7V69 - chains A and B of the 5 polymer chains in the assembly; structure by electron microscopy, 3.40 A resolution.

Chain A:
Protein: Guanine nucleotide-binding protein G(i) subunit alpha-1
Organism: Homo sapiens
UniProtKB: P63096 (GNAI1_HUMAN); numbering as in UniProt (aligned over 1-354)
Chain sequence (356 residues; row label = number of the first residue in the row; numbers below 1 keep their minus sign (Gly-1 is residue -1)):
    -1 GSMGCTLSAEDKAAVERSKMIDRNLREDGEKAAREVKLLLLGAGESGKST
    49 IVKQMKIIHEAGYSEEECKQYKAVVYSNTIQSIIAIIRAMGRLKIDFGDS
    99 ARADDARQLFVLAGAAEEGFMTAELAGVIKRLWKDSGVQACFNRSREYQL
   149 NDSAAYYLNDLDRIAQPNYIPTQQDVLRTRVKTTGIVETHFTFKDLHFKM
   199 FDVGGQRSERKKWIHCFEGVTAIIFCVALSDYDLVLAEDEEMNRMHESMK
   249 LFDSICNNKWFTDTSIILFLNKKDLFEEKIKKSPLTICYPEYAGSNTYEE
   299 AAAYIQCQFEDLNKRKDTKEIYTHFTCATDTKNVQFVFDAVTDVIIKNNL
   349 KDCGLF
Unresolved in the structure: -1 to 2, 55-181, 233-239
Sequence notes: expression tag (-1 to 0)
Swiss-Prot annotation at these positions:
  - region: Lys35 to Thr48 (G1 motif), Asp173 to Thr181 (G2 motif), Phe196 to Arg205 (G3 motif), Ile265 to Asp272 (G4 motif), Thr324 to Thr329 (G5 motif)
  - binding site (GTP): Glu43 to Thr48, Ser151, Leu175 to Thr181, Asp200 to Gln204, Asn269 to Asp272, Ala326
  - binding site (Mg(2+)): Ser47, Thr181
  - modified residue: Arg178 (ADP-ribosylarginine), Gln204 (Deamidated glutamine), Cys351 (ADP-ribosylcysteine)
  - lipidation: Gly2 (N-myristoyl glycine), Cys3 (S-palmitoyl cysteine)
  - natural variant: Gly40 (G40C: In NEDHISB; G40R: In NEDHISB), Gly45 (G45D: In NEDHISB), Thr48 (T48I: In NEDHISB; T48K: In NEDHISB), Gln52 (Q52P: In NEDHISB), Ser75 (deletion: In NEDHISB; uncertain significance), Gln172 (deletion: In NEDHISB), Asp173 (D173V: In NEDHISB), Glu186 to Phe189 (deletion: In NEDHISB; uncertain significance), Cys224 (C224Y: In NEDHISB), Lys270 (K270N: In NEDHISB; K270R: In NEDHISB), Asp272 (D272G: In NEDHISB), Ala326 (A326P: In NEDHISB), 1 further natural variant entry in UniProt
  - mutagenesis: Gly42 (G42R: Abolishes switch to an activated conformation and dissociation from beta and gamma subunits upon GTP binding. Abolishes interaction with RGS family members), Glu116 (E116L: Enhances interaction (inactive GDP-bound) with RGS14), Gln147 (Q147L: Enhances interaction (inactive GDP-bound) with RGS14), Glu245 (E245L: Enhances interaction (inactive GDP-bound) with RGS14)

Chain B:
Protein: Guanine nucleotide-binding protein G(I)/G(S)/G(T) subunit beta-1
Organism: Homo sapiens
UniProtKB: P62873 (GBB1_HUMAN); numbering as in UniProt (aligned over 2-340)
Chain sequence (339 residues; row label = number of the first residue in the row):
     2 SELDQLRQEAEQLKNQIRDARKACADATLSQITNNIDPVGRIQMRTRRTL
    52 RGHLAKIYAMHWGTDSRLLVSASQDGKLIIWDSYTTNKVHAIPLRSSWVM
   102 TCAYAPSGNYVACGGLDNICSIYNLKTREGNVRVSRELAGHTGYLSCCRF
   152 LDDNQIVTSSGDTTCALWDIETGQQTTTFTGHTGDVMSLSLAPDTRLFVS
   202 GACDASAKLWDVREGMCRQTFTGHESDINAICFFPNGNAFATGSDDATCR
   252 LFDLRADQELMTYSHDNIICGITSVSFSKSGRLLLAGYDDFNCNVWDALK
   302 ADRAGVLAGHDNRVSCLGVTDDGMAVATGSWDSFLKIWN
Unresolved in the structure: 2
Swiss-Prot annotation at these positions:
  - modified residue: Ser2 (N-acetylserine), His266 (Phosphohistidine)
  - natural variant: Leu30 (L30F: In MRD42; uncertain significance), Arg52 (R52G: In MRD42), Gly64 (G64V: In MRD42), Asp76 (D76E: In MRD42; D76G: In MRD42), Gly77 (G77S: In MRD42), Lys78 (K78R: In MRD42), Ile80 (I80N: In MRD42; I80T: In MRD42), His91 (H91R: In MRD42; uncertain significance), Ala92 (A92T: In MRD42), Pro94 (P94S: In MRD42), Leu95 (L95P: In MRD42), Arg96 (R96L: In MRD42), 5 further natural variant entries in UniProt

How chain A and chain B interact:
Residue-residue contacts (41; chain A residue first):
  Ala12(A) - Asn88(B)
  Val13(A) - Asn88(B)
  Arg15(A) - Val90(B)  hydrogen bond (side chain-backbone)
  Arg15(A) - His91(B)
  Ser16(A) - Asn88(B)
  Ser16(A) - Lys89(B)  hydrogen bond (side chain-backbone)
  Ile19(A) - Lys89(B)
  Ile19(A) - Ala92(B)  hydrophobic
  Asp20(A) - Lys89(B)  salt bridge
  Leu23(A) - Gly53(B)
  Leu23(A) - Lys78(B)
  Leu23(A) - Ile80(B)  hydrophobic
  Asp26(A) - Lys78(B)
  Gly27(A) - Leu55(B)
  Thr182(A) - Asn119(B)
  Thr182(A) - Thr143(B)
  Gly183(A) - Leu117(B)
  Ile184(A) - Trp99(B)
  Ile184(A) - Leu117(B)
  Phe199(A) - Trp99(B)  hydrophobic
  Gln204(A) - Leu117(B)
  Gln204(A) - Gly144(B)
  Gln204(A) - Tyr145(B)
  Ser206(A) - Asp186(B)
  Glu207(A) - Asp186(B)  hydrogen bond (backbone-side chain)
  Lys210(A) - Tyr145(B)
  Lys210(A) - Met188(B)  hydrogen bond
  Lys210(A) - Cys204(B)  hydrogen bond
  Lys210(A) - Asp228(B)  salt bridge
  Lys210(A) - Asn230(B)  hydrogen bond
  Trp211(A) - Leu117(B)  hydrophobic
  His213(A) - Tyr59(B)  hydrogen bond (backbone-side chain)
  His213(A) - Trp332(B)
  Cys214(A) - Tyr59(B)
  Cys214(A) - Gln75(B)  hydrogen bond (backbone-side chain)
  Cys214(A) - Trp99(B)
  Cys214(A) - Leu117(B)  hydrophobic
  Phe215(A) - Trp99(B)  hydrophobic
  Glu216(A) - Lys57(B)  hydrogen bond (backbone-side chain)
  Trp258(A) - Arg314(B)
  Trp258(A) - Trp332(B)  hydrophobic
Other interface residues (no listed pair), chain A (25 interface residues in all): Asn22, Lys35
Other interface residues (no listed pair), chain B (30 interface residues in all): Asp76, Thr87, Asp118, Gly162, Asp246

Summary:
Chain A and chain B form an interface of 25 and 30 residues respectively, with 9 hydrogen bonds and 2 salt
bridges. Polar contacts include Asp20(A)-Lys89(B), Lys210(A)-Asp228(B) and Arg15(A)-Val90(B).
Here chain A is Guanine nucleotide-binding protein G(i) subunit alpha-1 and chain B is Guanine
nucleotide-binding protein G(I)/G(S)/G(T) subunit beta-1, both from Homo sapiens. Entry 7V69 (Cryo-EM
structure of a class A GPCR-G protein complex) was determined by electron microscopy (same publication as 7V68
and 7V6A).
